PDB entry 5FMG | electron microscopy, 3.60 A resolution | chains D and E of the 28 polymer chains in the assembly

Chain D:
Protein: Proteasome subunit alpha type
From: Plasmodium falciparum
Notes: EC 3.4.25.1
Reference sequence: Q8IDG2 (Q8IDG2_PLAF7); residue numbers follow UniProt; this construct covers 1-241
Amino-acid sequence (241 residues; each row starts with the number of its first residue):
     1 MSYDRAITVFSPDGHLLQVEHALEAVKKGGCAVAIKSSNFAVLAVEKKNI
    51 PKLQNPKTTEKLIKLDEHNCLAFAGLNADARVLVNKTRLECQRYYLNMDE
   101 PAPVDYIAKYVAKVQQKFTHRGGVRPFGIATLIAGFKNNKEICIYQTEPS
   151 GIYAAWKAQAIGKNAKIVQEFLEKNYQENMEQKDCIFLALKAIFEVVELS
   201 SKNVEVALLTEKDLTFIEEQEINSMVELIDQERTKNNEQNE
Disordered / not traced: 1-7, 137-140, 194-202, 236-241

Chain E:
Protein: Proteasome subunit alpha type
From: Plasmodium falciparum
Notes: EC 3.4.25.1
Reference sequence: Q8IBI3 (Q8IBI3_PLAF7); numbering as in UniProt (aligned over 1-256)
Amino-acid sequence (256 residues; each row starts with the number of its first residue):
     1 MFSTRSEYDRGVNTFSPEGRLFQVEYALGAIKLGSTAVGICVNDGVILAS
    51 ERRISSTLIEKDSVEKLLSIDDHIGCAMSGLMADARTLIDYARVECNHYK
   101 FIYNENINIKSCVELISELALDFSNLSDSKRKKIMSRPFGVALLIGGVDK
   151 NGPCLWYTEPSGTNTRFSAASIGSAQEGAELLLQENYKKDMTFEQAEILA
   201 LTVLRQVMEDKLSTSNVEICAIKKSDQTFYKYNTDDISRIIDVLPSPVYP
   251 TIDMTA
Disordered / not traced: 1-11, 123-135, 242-256
Disulfides: Cys96-Cys112

Chain D / chain E interface:
Residue-residue contacts (31):
  Val9(D) with Gln23(E)
  Phe10(D) with Gln23(E); Tyr26(E); Pro138(E)
  Ser11(D) with Tyr26(E)
  Pro12(D) with Tyr26(E), hydrophobic
  Asp13(D) with Gly29(E)
  Gly14(D) with Tyr26(E)
  Leu16(D) with Leu81(E), hydrophobic
  Gln116(D) with Ala83(E), hydrogen bond (side chain-backbone); Asp84(E); Thr87(E), hydrogen bond
  His120(D) with Ser136(E), hydrogen bond; Arg137(E); Phe139(E)
  Arg121(D) with Ser136(E)
  Gly122(D) with Ser136(E)
  Ser150(D) with Ala83(E)
  Gly151(D) with Ala83(E)
  Ile152(D) with Met82(E), hydrophobic
  Ala155(D) with Ile59(E); Glu60(E); Ser63(E)
  Trp156(D) with Leu58(E); Ile59(E), hydrophobic; Glu60(E)
  Lys157(D) with Leu58(E), hydrogen bond (backbone-backbone); Glu60(E)
  Ala158(D) with Leu58(E)
  Glu173(D) with Thr57(E), hydrogen bond; Leu58(E)
Interface residues without a listed pair, chain D (20 interface residues in all): Thr8
Interface residues without a listed pair, chain E (22 interface residues in all): Ala27, Ala30, Ser56, Arg86, Gly140

Summary:
Chain D and chain E form an interface of 20 and 22 residues respectively, with 5 hydrogen bonds. Polar
contacts include Gln116(D)-Ala83(E), Gln116(D)-Thr87(E) and His120(D)-Ser136(E).
Chain D is Proteasome subunit alpha type and chain E is Proteasome subunit alpha type, both from Plasmodium
falciparum; the structure, Structure and function based design of Plasmodium-selective proteasome inhibitors,
was determined by electron microscopy.
